9ILZ - chains D and E of the 7 polymer chains in the assembly; structure by electron microscopy, 2.95 A resolution.

Chain D (and E):
Name: Primase D5
Organism: Monkeypox virus
Notes: chain E of this document is another copy of the same molecule, construct and numbering; everything in this record applies to it too
UniProt: Q5IXS3 (Q5IXS3_MONPV); numbering as in UniProt (aligned over 1-785)
Sequence (785 residues; row label = number of the first residue in the row):
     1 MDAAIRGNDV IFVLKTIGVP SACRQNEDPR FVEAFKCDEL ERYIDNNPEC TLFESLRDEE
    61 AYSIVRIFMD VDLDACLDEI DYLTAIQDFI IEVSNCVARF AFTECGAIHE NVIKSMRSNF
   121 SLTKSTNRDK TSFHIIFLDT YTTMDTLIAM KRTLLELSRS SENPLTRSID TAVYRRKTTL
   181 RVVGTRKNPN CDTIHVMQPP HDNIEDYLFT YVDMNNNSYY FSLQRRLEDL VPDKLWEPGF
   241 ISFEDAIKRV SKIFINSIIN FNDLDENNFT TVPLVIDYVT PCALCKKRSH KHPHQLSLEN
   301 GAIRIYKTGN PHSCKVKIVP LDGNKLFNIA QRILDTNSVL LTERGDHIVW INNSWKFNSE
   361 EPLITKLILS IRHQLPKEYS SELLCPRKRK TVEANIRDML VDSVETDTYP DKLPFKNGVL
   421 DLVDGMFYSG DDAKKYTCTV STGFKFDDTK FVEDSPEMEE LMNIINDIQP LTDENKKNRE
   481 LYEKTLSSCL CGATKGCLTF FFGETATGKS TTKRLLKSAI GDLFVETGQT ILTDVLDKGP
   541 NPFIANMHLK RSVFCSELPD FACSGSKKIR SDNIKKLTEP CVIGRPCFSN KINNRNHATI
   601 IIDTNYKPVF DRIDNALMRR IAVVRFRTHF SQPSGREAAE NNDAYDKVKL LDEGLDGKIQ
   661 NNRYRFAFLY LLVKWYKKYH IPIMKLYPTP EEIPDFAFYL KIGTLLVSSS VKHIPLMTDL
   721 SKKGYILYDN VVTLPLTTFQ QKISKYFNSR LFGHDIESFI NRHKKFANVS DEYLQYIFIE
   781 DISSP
Disordered / not traced: 1-320 (chain E: 1, 227-319)

Interface between chain D and chain E:
Residue-residue contacts (21):
  Thr365(D) - Asp398(E)  hydrogen bond
  Lys366(D) - Arg397(E)
  Lys366(D) - Asp398(E)
  Lys366(D) - Leu400(E)  hydrogen bond (side chain-backbone)
  Leu369(D) - Met399(E)  hydrophobic
  Leu384(D) - Asn324(E)  hydrogen bond (backbone-side chain)
  Leu384(D) - Asn395(E)
  Cys385(D) - Asn324(E)
  Arg389(D) - Asn395(E)  hydrogen bond
  Arg389(D) - Asp398(E)  salt bridge
  Thr505(D) - Arg619(E)  hydrogen bond
  Pro542(D) - Arg585(E)
  Phe543(D) - Asp537(E)
  Phe543(D) - Ile583(E)  hydrophobic
  Asn546(D) - Ile592(E)
  Glu557(D) - Lys575(E)
  Glu557(D) - Glu579(E)
  Ala562(D) - Arg762(E)  hydrogen bond (backbone-side chain)
  Asn641(D) - Ser708(E)  hydrogen bond (backbone-side chain)
  Glu653(D) - Lys685(E)
  Asn748(D) - Val769(E)
Other interface residues (no listed pair), chain D (29 interface residues in all): Asn352, Pro362, Arg372, Pro386, Ala506, Glu526, Thr527, Gly528, Phe561, Ser634, Ala638, Asn642, Asp643, Arg750
Other interface residues (no listed pair), chain E (27 interface residues in all): Gly323, Phe327, Thr391, Ala394, Val401, Asn590, Pro690, Thr704, Val707, Phe766

Overview:
29 residues of chain D and 27 residues of chain E are in contact; the contacts include 7 hydrogen bonds and 1
salt bridge. Polar contacts include Arg389(D)-Asp398(E), Thr365(D)-Asp398(E) and Lys366(D)-Leu400(E).
Both chains are Primase D5 (Monkeypox virus). Entry 9ILZ (The Cryo-EM structure of MPXV E5 in complex with
ssDNA) was determined by electron microscopy together with 9ILY, 9IM0, 9IM1, 9IM2 and 9IM3 from the same
study.
